9B7B - chains A and D of the 4 polymer chains in the assembly; structure by X-ray diffraction, 3.08 A resolution.

Chain A:
Molecule: HLA class II histocompatibility antigen, DR alpha chain
From: Homo sapiens
Reference sequence: P01903 (DRA_HUMAN); residues 1-181 here correspond to UniProt positions 26-206 (UniProt number = residue number + 25)
Amino-acid sequence (190 residues; numbered 1 to 190; the number before each row is that of its first residue):
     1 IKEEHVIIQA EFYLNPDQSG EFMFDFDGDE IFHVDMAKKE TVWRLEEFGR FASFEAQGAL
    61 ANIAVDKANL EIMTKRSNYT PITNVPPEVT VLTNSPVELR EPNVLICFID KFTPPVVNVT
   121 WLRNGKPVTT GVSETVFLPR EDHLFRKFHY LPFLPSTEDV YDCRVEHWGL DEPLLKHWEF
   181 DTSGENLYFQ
Disordered / not traced: 1-3, 188-190
Sequence notes: expression tag (182-190)
UniProt features mapped onto this chain:
  - region: E179 to D181 (Connecting peptide)
  - site: Q9 (Self- and pathogen-derived peptide antigen), G49 (Self-peptide antigen), F51 (Self- and pathogen-derived peptide antigen), A52 (Self-peptide antigen), S53 (Self- and pathogen-derived peptide antigen), E55 (Pathogen-derived peptide antigen), N62 (Self- and pathogen-derived peptide antigen), N69 (Pathogen-derived peptide antigen), R76 (Self- and pathogen-derived peptide antigen)
  - glycosylation (N-linked (GlcNAc...) asparagine): N78, N118
Disulfide bonds: C107-C163
Covalently attached groups: N-acetylglucosamine (NAG) linked to N118

Chain D:
Molecule: h44H10-V22 Antibody, light chain
From: Homo sapiens
Notes: antibody fragment or engineered binder
Amino-acid sequence (214 residues; numbered 1 to 214; the number before each row is that of its first residue):
     1 DIQMTQSPSS LSASVGDRVT ITCRASQEIS GYLTWLQQKP GKAPKLLIYA ASTLDSGVPK
    61 RFSGSRSGTD FTLTISSLQP EDFATYYCLQ YTNYPLTFGQ GTKLEIKRTV AAPSVFIFPP
   121 SDEQLKSGTA SVVCLLNNFY PREAKVQWKV DNALQSGNSQ ESVTEQDSKD STYSLSSTLT
   181 LSKADYEKHK VYACEVTHQG LSSPVTKSFN RGEC
Disordered / not traced: 212-214
Disulfide bonds: C23-C88, C134-C194

Chain A / chain D interface:
Residue-residue contacts (13; chain A residue first):
  T80(A) - R66(D)
  P81(A) - R66(D)
  T83(A) - S30(D)
  T83(A) - G31(D)
  T83(A) - Y32(D)
  T83(A) - A50(D)  hydrogen bond (side chain-backbone)
  N84(A) - Y32(D)  hydrogen bond (backbone-side chain)
  V85(A) - A50(D)  hydrophobic
  D142(A) - Y49(D)  hydrogen bond
  D142(A) - T53(D)
  L144(A) - Y49(D)
  L144(A) - T53(D)
  G169(A) - Y32(D)
Also at the interface, not in a pair above, chain D (8 interface residues in all): L54
From the paper, about this interface:
  - specific contacts: N84(A)-Y32(D) (backbone contact)
  - epitope / paratope residues, chain A: N84(A), D142(A)
  - epitope / paratope residues, chain D: Y32(D), Y49(D)

Summary:
The chain A/chain D interface involves 8 residues from each chain, with 3 hydrogen bonds. Polar pairs include
T83(A)-A50(D), N84(A)-Y32(D) and D142(A)-Y49(D). The authors report a backbone contact between N84(A) and
Y32(D). Covalently linked N-acetylglucosamine: at N118(A). From the paper: epitope/paratope residues N84(A),
D142(A) and Y32(D) among others.
Chain A is HLA class II histocompatibility antigen, DR alpha chain and chain D is h44H10-V22 Antibody, light
chain, both from Homo sapiens; the structure, Crystal structure of humanized 44H10 Fab Version 22 in complex
with HLA-DR (HLA-DRA*01:01/HLA-DRB1*04:01), was determined by X-ray diffraction together with 9B74, 9B75 and
9B76 from the same study.
